8XIW - chains B and C of the 7 polymer chains in the assembly; structure by electron microscopy, 2.85 A resolution.

[Chain B]
Molecule: Methane monooxygenase
Organism: Methylosinus sporium
UniProtKB: Q27RN6 (Q27RN6_METSR); residue numbers follow UniProt; this construct covers 1-395
Chain sequence (395 residues; each row starts with the number of its first residue):
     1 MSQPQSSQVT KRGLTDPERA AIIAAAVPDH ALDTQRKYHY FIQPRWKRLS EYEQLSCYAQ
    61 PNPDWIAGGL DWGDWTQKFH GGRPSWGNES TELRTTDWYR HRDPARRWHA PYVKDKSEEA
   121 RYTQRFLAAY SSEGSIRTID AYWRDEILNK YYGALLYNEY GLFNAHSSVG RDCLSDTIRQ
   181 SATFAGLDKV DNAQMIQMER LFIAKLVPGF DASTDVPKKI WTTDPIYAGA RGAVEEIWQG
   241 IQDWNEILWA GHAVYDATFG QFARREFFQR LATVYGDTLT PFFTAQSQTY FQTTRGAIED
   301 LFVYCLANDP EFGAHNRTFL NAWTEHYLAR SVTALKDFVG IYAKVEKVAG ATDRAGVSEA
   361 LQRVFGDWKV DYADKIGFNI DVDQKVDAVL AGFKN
Not modelled in the structure: 1-3
Reported in the primary citation:
  - conformationally variable residues (order/disorder transition): Pro-4 to Thr-10

[Chain C]
Molecule: Methane monooxygenase
Organism: Methylosinus sporium
UniProtKB: Q27RN4 (Q27RN4_METSR); residue numbers follow UniProt; this construct covers 1-169
Chain sequence (169 residues; row label = number of the first residue in the row):
     1 MAKREPIHEN STRTEWEGKI AKLNSVDQAT KFIQDFRVAY SSPFRKSYDL DVDYQYIERK
    61 IEERLSVLKT EKLSVADLVT KATTGEDAAA VEAAWIAKMK AAESKYAAER IHIEFRQLYK
   121 PPVLPVNVFL RTDAALGTIL MELRNTDYYA TPLEGLRKER GVKVLHLQA
Not modelled in the structure: 1-3
Reported in the primary citation:
  - conformationally variable residues: Lys-163 to Leu-167

[How chain B and chain C interact]
Pairs across the interface (35):
  Asp-64(B) / His-8(C)  salt bridge
  Asp-64(B) / Arg-13(C)  salt bridge
  Asp-64(B) / Arg-59(C)
  Trp-65(B) / Gln-55(C)  hydrogen bond
  Trp-65(B) / Arg-59(C)
  Ala-67(B) / Arg-59(C)
  Leu-70(B) / His-8(C)
  Trp-72(B) / Ile-7(C)  hydrophobic
  Asp-74(B) / Gln-55(C)  hydrogen bond
  His-80(B) / Met-141(C)
  His-80(B) / Arg-144(C)
  Gly-81(B) / Ile-113(C)
  Gly-81(B) / Arg-116(C)
  Gly-81(B) / Leu-140(C)
  Gly-82(B) / Arg-116(C)
  Arg-83(B) / Arg-116(C)
  Arg-83(B) / Asp-133(C)  salt bridge
  Arg-83(B) / Ala-134(C)
  Pro-84(B) / Arg-116(C)
  Glu-89(B) / Arg-116(C)  salt bridge
  Glu-89(B) / Lys-120(C)
  Glu-89(B) / Val-126(C)
  Glu-89(B) / Phe-129(C)
  Glu-92(B) / Val-126(C)
  Arg-94(B) / Glu-62(C)  salt bridge
  Ile-241(B) / Asn-127(C)
  Gln-242(B) / Asn-127(C)  hydrogen bond (backbone-side chain)
  Gln-242(B) / Leu-130(C)
  Asp-243(B) / Asn-127(C)
  Phe-312(B) / Glu-63(C)
  Phe-312(B) / Val-67(C)  hydrophobic
  His-315(B) / Ser-66(C)  hydrogen bond
  His-315(B) / Thr-70(C)
  Phe-319(B) / Thr-70(C)
  Ala-322(B) / Val-75(C)  hydrophobic
Also at the interface, not in a pair above, chain B (28 interface residues in all): Ile-66, Asn-88, Ser-90, Thr-91, Glu-246, Glu-311, Thr-318
Also at the interface, not in a pair above, chain C (29 interface residues in all): Tyr-54, Tyr-56, Leu-78, His-112, Pro-121, Pro-125
The authors on this interface:
  - pairs named by the authors: Arg-116(C)/Glu-89(B) (hydrogen bond)

[Summary]
The interface between chain B and chain C involves 28 residues on one side and 29 on the other, with 4
hydrogen bonds and 5 salt bridges. Polar contacts include Asp-64(B)/His-8(C), Asp-64(B)/Arg-13(C) and
Arg-83(B)/Asp-133(C). The paper describes a hydrogen bond between Arg-116(C) and Glu-89(B). The paper reports
conformational variability at Pro-4(B) and Lys-163(C).
Chain B is Methane monooxygenase and chain C is Methane monooxygenase, both from Methylosinus sporium; the
structure, Cryo-EM complex structure between hydroxylase and regulatory component from soluble methane
monooxygenase, was determined by electron microscopy (same publication as 8YRD).
